PDB entry 4CZT | X-ray diffraction, 2.30 A resolution | chains A and C

== Chain A (and C) ==
Name: Cbl-interacting serine/threonine-protein kinase 23
From: Arabidopsis thaliana
Notes: EC 2.7.11.1; fragment: kinase domain, residues 24-482; chain C of this document is another copy of the same molecule, construct and numbering; everything in this record applies to it too
Reference sequence: Q93VD3 (CIPKN_ARATH); numbering as in UniProt (aligned over 25-482)
Chain sequence (464 residues; row label = number of the first residue in the row):
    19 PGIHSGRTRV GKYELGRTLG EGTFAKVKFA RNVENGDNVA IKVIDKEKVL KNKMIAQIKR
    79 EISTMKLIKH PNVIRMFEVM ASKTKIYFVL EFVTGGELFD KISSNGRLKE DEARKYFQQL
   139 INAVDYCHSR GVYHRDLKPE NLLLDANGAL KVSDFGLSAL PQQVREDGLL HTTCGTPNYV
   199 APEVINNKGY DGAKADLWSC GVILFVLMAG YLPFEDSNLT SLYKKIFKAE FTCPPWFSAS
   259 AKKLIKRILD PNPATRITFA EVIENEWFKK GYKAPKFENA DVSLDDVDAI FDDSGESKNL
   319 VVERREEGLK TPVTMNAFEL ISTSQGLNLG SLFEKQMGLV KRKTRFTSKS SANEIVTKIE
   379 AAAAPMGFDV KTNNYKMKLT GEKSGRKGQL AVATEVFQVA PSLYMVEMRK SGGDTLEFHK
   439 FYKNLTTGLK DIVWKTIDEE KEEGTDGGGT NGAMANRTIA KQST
Not modelled in the structure: 19, 298-299, 316-482 (chain C: 19-27, 314-482)
Construct notes: expression tag (19-24)
Residues lining bound ligands:
  - CPS (3-[(3-cholamidopropyl)dimethylammonio]-1-propanesulfonate), molecule 1: Leu37, Val45, Ala58, Ile92, Leu108, Glu109, Phe110, Val111, Thr112, Gly113, Gly114, Leu161, Ser171, Asp172, Leu175, Asp185, Leu187, His189
  - CPS, molecule 2: Glu115, Asp118, Ser121, Ser122
  - CPS, molecule 3: Ile203, Asn236, Thr238, Tyr241
UniProt features mapped onto this chain:
  - region: Asp172 to Glu201 (Activation loop), Lys359 to Val388 (PPI)
  - active site: Asp154 (Proton acceptor)
  - binding site (ATP): Leu37 to Val45, Lys60
  - modified residue: Ser176 (Phosphoserine), Thr190 (Phosphothreonine)
  - mutagenesis: Ala199 (A199V: In lks1-1; enhanced sensitivity to low K(+)), Leu447 (L447F: In lks1-2; enhanced sensitivity to low K(+))
Reported in the primary citation:
  - post-translational modification sites: Thr190 (citing earlier work)
  - mutagenesis - T190D: unchanged catalytic activity
  - mutagenesis - I308D/F309D: abolished catalytic activity

== How chain A and chain C interact ==
Cross-chain cystine bridges: Cys192(A)-Cys192(C)
Pairs across the interface - 59 pairs, chain A then chain C:
  Arg35(A) - Asn123(C)  hydrogen bond
  Leu37(A) - Ser122(C)
  Leu37(A) - Asn123(C)
  Leu37(A) - Gly124(C)
  Glu39(A) - Arg125(C)  salt bridge
  Glu39(A) - Trp254(C)
  Thr41(A) - Tyr229(C)
  Phe117(A) - Leu188(C)
  Asn123(A) - Arg35(C)  hydrogen bond
  Gly124(A) - Leu37(C)
  Gln180(A) - Glu233(C)
  Gln180(A) - Asp234(C)
  Gln180(A) - Ser235(C)
  Gln181(A) - Glu233(C)
  Gln181(A) - Lys243(C)
  Glu184(A) - Tyr229(C)
  Glu184(A) - Glu233(C)
  Gly186(A) - Gly124(C)
  Gly186(A) - Gly228(C)
  Leu187(A) - Ile120(C)
  Leu187(A) - Ser121(C)
  Leu187(A) - Gly124(C)
  Leu187(A) - Gly228(C)
  Leu188(A) - Phe117(C)  hydrophobic
  Leu188(A) - Ile120(C)  hydrophobic
  Leu188(A) - Val224(C)  hydrophobic
  Leu188(A) - Gly228(C)
  His189(A) - Ser121(C)
  Thr191(A) - Cys192(C)
  Thr191(A) - Glu233(C)
  Cys192(A) - Cys192(C)  disulfide
  Cys192(A) - Gly193(C)  hydrogen bond (backbone-backbone)
  Cys192(A) - Leu230(C)
  Gly193(A) - Gly193(C)
  Thr194(A) - Thr191(C)  hydrogen bond (side chain-backbone)
  Thr194(A) - Cys192(C)
  Thr194(A) - Gly193(C)  hydrogen bond (side chain-backbone)
  Thr194(A) - Thr194(C)
  Tyr197(A) - Thr190(C)  hydrogen bond
  Ile203(A) - Leu237(C)
  Val224(A) - Leu188(C)  hydrophobic
  Gly228(A) - Gly186(C)
  Gly228(A) - Leu187(C)
  Gly228(A) - Leu188(C)  hydrogen bond (backbone-backbone)
  Tyr229(A) - Glu39(C)
  Tyr229(A) - Gly186(C)
  Tyr229(A) - Leu187(C)
  Leu230(A) - His189(C)
  Glu233(A) - Gln180(C)  hydrogen bond (backbone-side chain)
  Glu233(A) - Glu184(C)
  Glu233(A) - His189(C)  salt bridge
  Asp234(A) - Gln180(C)
  Ser235(A) - Asp154(C)
  Ser235(A) - Gln180(C)
  Ser235(A) - Arg183(C)  hydrogen bond
  Leu237(A) - Tyr241(C)
  Tyr241(A) - Tyr241(C)  hydrogen bond
  Lys243(A) - Glu184(C)  salt bridge
  Trp254(A) - Glu39(C)
Other interface residues (no listed pair), chain A (39 interface residues in all): Gly40, Ile120, Ser121, Glu158, Pro195, Asn196, Ala227, Thr238
Other interface residues (no listed pair), chain C (39 interface residues in all): Glu115, Pro195, Val198, Ile203, Ala227

== In short ==
Chain A and chain C each contribute 39 residues to their interface; the contacts include 1 disulfide bond, 10
hydrogen bonds and 3 salt bridges. Polar pairs include Glu39(A)-Arg125(C), Glu233(A)-His189(C) and
Lys243(A)-Glu184(C). Chain A binds 3 copies of compound CPS. From the paper: I308D/F309D of chain A abolish
catalytic activity; a modification site at Thr190(A).
Chain A and chain C are both Cbl-interacting serine/threonine-protein kinase 23 (Arabidopsis thaliana); the
structure, Crystal structure of the kinase domain of CIPK23, was determined by X-ray diffraction, deposited
together with 4CZU and 4D28.
